3T79 - chains E and D of the 6 polymer chains in the assembly; structure by X-ray diffraction, 3.61 A resolution.

[Chain E]
Molecule: 14-nt DNA strand
Sequence (14 nucleotides; each row starts with the number of its first residue):
     1 TAATTTATAA AATT

[Chain D]
Name: KLLA0E03807p
Source organism: Kluyveromyces lactis
Notes: fragment: DNA binding domain (residues 1-402)
UniProtKB: Q6CPM4 (Q6CPM4_KLULA); residue numbers follow UniProt; this construct covers 1-402
Sequence (402 residues; row label = number of the first residue in the row):
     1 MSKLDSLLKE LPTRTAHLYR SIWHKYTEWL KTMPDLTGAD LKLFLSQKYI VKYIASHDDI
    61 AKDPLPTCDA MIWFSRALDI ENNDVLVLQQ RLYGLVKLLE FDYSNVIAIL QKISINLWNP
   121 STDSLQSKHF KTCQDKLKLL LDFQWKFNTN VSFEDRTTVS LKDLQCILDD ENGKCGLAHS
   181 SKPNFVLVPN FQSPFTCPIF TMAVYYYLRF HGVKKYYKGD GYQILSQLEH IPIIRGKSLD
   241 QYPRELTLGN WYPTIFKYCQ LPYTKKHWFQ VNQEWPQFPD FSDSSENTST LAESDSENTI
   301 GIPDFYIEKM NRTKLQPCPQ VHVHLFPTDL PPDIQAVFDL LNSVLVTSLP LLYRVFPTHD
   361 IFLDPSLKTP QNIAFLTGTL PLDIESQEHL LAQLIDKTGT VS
Unresolved in the structure: 36-39, 283-292

[How chain E and chain D interact]
Pairs across the interface (8):
  DT5(E) - Lys265(D)  phosphate contact
  DT5(E) - Lys266(D)  phosphate contact
  DA7(E) - Leu246(D)  base contact
  DT13(E) - Lys237(D)  hydrogen bond to the base
  DT14(E) - Lys218(D)  phosphate contact
  DT14(E) - Arg235(D)  phosphate contact
  DT14(E) - Lys237(D)  sugar contact
  DT14(E) - Ser238(D)  hydrogen bond to the phosphate
Also at the interface, not in a pair above, chain D (9 interface residues in all): Tyr217, Gln270

[Summary]
Chain E and chain D form an interface of 4 and 9 residues respectively; the contacts include 2 hydrogen bonds.
Among the polar pairs are DT13(E)-Lys237(D) and DT14(E)-Ser238(D).
Chain E is a 14-nt DNA strand and chain D is KLLA0E03807p (Kluyveromyces lactis); the structure, Ndc10: a
platform for inner kinetochore assembly in budding yeast, was determined by X-ray diffraction (same
publication as 3SQI).
